2Z9K - chains A and B; structure by X-ray diffraction, 1.85 A resolution.

Chain A (and B):
Molecule: 3C-like proteinase
Organism: SARS coronavirus
Notes: EC 3.4.22.-; chain B of this document is another copy of the same molecule, construct and numbering; everything in this record applies to it too
UniProtKB: P59641 (R1AB_CVHSA); residues 1-306 here correspond to UniProt positions 3241-3546 (UniProt number = residue number + 3240)
Sequence (306 residues; row label = number of the first residue in the row):
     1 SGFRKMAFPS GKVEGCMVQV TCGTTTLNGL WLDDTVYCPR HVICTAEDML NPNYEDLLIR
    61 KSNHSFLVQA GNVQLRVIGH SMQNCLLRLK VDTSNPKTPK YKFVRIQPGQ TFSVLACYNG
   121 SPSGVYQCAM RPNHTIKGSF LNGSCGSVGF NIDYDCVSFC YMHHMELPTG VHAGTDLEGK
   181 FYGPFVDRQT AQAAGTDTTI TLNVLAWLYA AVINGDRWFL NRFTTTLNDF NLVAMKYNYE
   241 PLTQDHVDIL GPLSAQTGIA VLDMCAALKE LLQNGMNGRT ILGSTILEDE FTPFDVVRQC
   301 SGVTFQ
Not modelled in the structure: 306 (chain B: fully traced)
Bound ions: (dimethylamino)(hydroxy)zinc' Zn: His41, Cys145
Ligand contacts: (dimethylamino)(hydroxy)zinc' (DOZ): Thr25, Thr26, Leu27, His41, Cys145, His164
Reported in the primary citation:
  - binding site for dimethyl sulfoxide: His163
  - (dimethylamino)(hydroxy)zinc' coordination: His41, Cys145
  - catalytic residues: His41, Cys145 (citing earlier work)

How chain A and chain B interact:
Residue-residue contacts - 75 pairs, chain A then chain B:
  Ser1(A) - Gly138(B)
  Ser1(A) - Ser139(B)
  Ser1(A) - Phe140(B)  hydrogen bond (side chain-backbone)
  Ser1(A) - Glu166(B)  hydrogen bond
  Ser1(A) - Gly170(B)
  Ser1(A) - His172(B)
  Gly2(A) - Gly138(B)
  Gly2(A) - Ser139(B)
  Arg4(A) - Lys5(B)
  Arg4(A) - Tyr126(B)
  Arg4(A) - Gln127(B)
  Arg4(A) - Cys128(B)
  Arg4(A) - Lys137(B)  hydrogen bond (side chain-backbone)
  Arg4(A) - Ser139(B)
  Arg4(A) - Glu290(B)  salt bridge
  Met6(A) - Gly124(B)
  Met6(A) - Val125(B)
  Met6(A) - Tyr126(B)  hydrophobic
  Met6(A) - Ser139(B)
  Ala7(A) - Gly124(B)
  Ala7(A) - Val125(B)  hydrogen bond (backbone-backbone)
  Phe8(A) - Val125(B)
  Pro9(A) - Ser10(B)
  Pro9(A) - Glu14(B)
  Pro9(A) - Pro122(B)  hydrophobic
  Pro9(A) - Ser123(B)
  Ser10(A) - Pro9(B)
  Ser10(A) - Ser10(B)  hydrogen bond (side chain-backbone)
  Ser10(A) - Glu14(B)  hydrogen bond (backbone-side chain)
  Gly11(A) - Gly11(B)
  Gly11(A) - Glu14(B)  hydrogen bond (backbone-side chain)
  Glu14(A) - Pro9(B)
  Glu14(A) - Ser10(B)  hydrogen bond (side chain-backbone)
  Glu14(A) - Gly11(B)  hydrogen bond (side chain-backbone)
  Leu115(A) - Pro9(B)  hydrophobic
  Pro122(A) - Pro9(B)  hydrophobic
  Ser123(A) - Pro9(B)
  Gly124(A) - Ala7(B)
  Gly124(A) - Pro9(B)
  Val125(A) - Met6(B)
  Val125(A) - Ala7(B)  hydrogen bond (backbone-backbone)
  Val125(A) - Phe8(B)
  Val125(A) - Val125(B)  hydrophobic
  Tyr126(A) - Arg4(B)
  Tyr126(A) - Met6(B)  hydrophobic
  Gln127(A) - Arg4(B)  hydrogen bond (backbone-side chain)
  Cys128(A) - Arg4(B)
  Lys137(A) - Arg4(B)  hydrogen bond (backbone-side chain)
  Gly138(A) - Ser1(B)
  Gly138(A) - Gly2(B)
  Gly138(A) - Phe3(B)
  Ser139(A) - Ser1(B)
  Ser139(A) - Gly2(B)
  Ser139(A) - Arg4(B)
  Ser139(A) - Met6(B)
  Ser139(A) - Gln299(B)  hydrogen bond
  Phe140(A) - Ser1(B)  hydrogen bond (backbone-backbone)
  Leu141(A) - Gln299(B)
  Leu141(A) - Cys300(B)
  Leu141(A) - Ser301(B)
  Glu166(A) - Ser1(B)  hydrogen bond (side chain-backbone)
  Gly170(A) - Ser1(B)
  His172(A) - Ser1(B)
  Thr285(A) - Thr285(B)
  Thr285(A) - Ile286(B)
  Ile286(A) - Thr285(B)
  Glu290(A) - Arg4(B)  salt bridge
  Gln299(A) - Ser139(B)  hydrogen bond
  Gln299(A) - Leu141(B)
  Val303(A) - Ser123(B)  hydrogen bond (backbone-side chain)
  Thr304(A) - Tyr118(B)
  Thr304(A) - Ser121(B)
  Thr304(A) - Pro122(B)
  Phe305(A) - Pro122(B)  hydrogen bond (backbone-backbone)
  Phe305(A) - Ser123(B)
Also at the interface, not in a pair above, chain A (39 interface residues in all): Phe3, Lys5, Lys12, Cys300, Ser301, Gly302
Also at the interface, not in a pair above, chain B (37 interface residues in all): Lys12, Leu115

Summary:
The interface between chain A and chain B involves 39 residues on one side and 37 on the other, with 18
hydrogen bonds and 2 salt bridges. Polar pairs include Arg4(A)-Glu290(B), Ser1(A)-Phe140(B) and
Ser1(A)-Glu166(B). Bound to chain A: (dimethylamino)(hydroxy)zinc'. From the paper: catalytic residues
His41(A) and Cys145(A); a binding site for dimethyl sulfoxide at His163(A).
Both chains are 3C-like proteinase (SARS coronavirus). Entry 2Z9K (Complex structure of SARS-CoV 3C-like
protease with JMF1600) was determined by X-ray diffraction, deposited together with 2Z94, 2Z9G, 2Z9J and 2Z9L.
